Entry 8E0O (X-ray diffraction, 2.10 A resolution); this record covers chains B and C of the 3 polymer chains in the assembly.

# Chain B
Protein: hetBGL03-15-18b
Source organism: synthetic construct
Sequence (206 residues; each row starts with the number of its first residue; numbering starts at 0):
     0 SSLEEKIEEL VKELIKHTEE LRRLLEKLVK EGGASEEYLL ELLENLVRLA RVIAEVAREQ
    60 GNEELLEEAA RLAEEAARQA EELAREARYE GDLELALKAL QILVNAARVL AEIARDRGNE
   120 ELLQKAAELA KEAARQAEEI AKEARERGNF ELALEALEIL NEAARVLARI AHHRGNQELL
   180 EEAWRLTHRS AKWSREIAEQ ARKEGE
Not modelled in the structure: 32-33, 203-205

# Chain C
Protein: hetBGL03-15-18c
Source organism: synthetic construct
Sequence (163 residues; each row starts with the number of its first residue; numbering starts at 0):
     0 SPRLVLRALE NMVRAAHTLA EIARDNGNEE WLERAARLAE EVARRAEELA REAREKGDLE
    60 LALKALQILV NAAYVLAEIA RDRGNEELLK KAHELARKAA EEAQKIAEQA RYEGNLELFN
   120 KALRILLEAI RVLIEHDDSE EAARELIRRL EELLEQSRRS MKG
Not modelled in the structure: 160-162

# How chain B and chain C interact
Pairs across the interface (44):
  F149(B) - L3(C)  hydrophobic
  E150(B) - L3(C)
  L153(B) - L3(C)
  L153(B) - R6(C)  hydrogen bond (backbone-side chain)
  L153(B) - A7(C)
  L153(B) - N10(C)  hydrogen bond (backbone-side chain)
  E154(B) - R6(C)
  L156(B) - N10(C)
  E157(B) - R6(C)  salt bridge
  E157(B) - N10(C)
  N160(B) - R13(C)
  N160(B) - A14(C)
  N160(B) - T17(C)  hydrogen bond
  R164(B) - H16(C)  hydrogen bond
  R164(B) - T17(C)
  R164(B) - E20(C)  salt bridge
  A167(B) - I21(C)  hydrophobic
  H171(B) - D24(C)  salt bridge
  Q176(B) - N25(C)  hydrogen bond
  L179(B) - I21(C)  hydrophobic
  L179(B) - N25(C)
  W183(B) - L18(C)
  W183(B) - I21(C)
  W183(B) - W30(C)  hydrophobic
  W183(B) - R33(C)
  T186(B) - A14(C)
  T186(B) - T17(C)
  T186(B) - L18(C)
  H187(B) - L18(C)
  A190(B) - M11(C)
  A190(B) - A14(C)  hydrophobic
  A190(B) - L37(C)  hydrophobic
  S193(B) - A7(C)
  S193(B) - N10(C)  hydrogen bond
  R194(B) - M11(C)
  R194(B) - L37(C)
  R194(B) - E40(C)  salt bridge
  R194(B) - R44(C)
  A197(B) - V4(C)
  A197(B) - A7(C)  hydrophobic
  E198(B) - R44(C)  salt bridge
  A200(B) - S0(C)  hydrogen bond (backbone-backbone)
  A200(B) - L3(C)  hydrophobic
  A200(B) - V4(C)  hydrophobic
Other interface residues (no listed pair), chain B (23 interface residues in all): A182, R201

# Summary
The interface between chain B and chain C involves 23 residues on one side and 21 on the other; the contacts
include 7 hydrogen bonds and 5 salt bridges. Polar pairs include E157(B)-R6(C), R164(B)-E20(C) and
H171(B)-D24(C).
Chain B is hetBGL03-15-18b and chain C is hetBGL03-15-18c, both from synthetic construct; the structure,
Heterotrimeric variant of tcTRP9, hetBGL03-15-18, was determined by X-ray diffraction together with 8E0L,
8E0M, 8E0N and 8E12 from the same study.
